2JJ2 - chains D and G of the 7 polymer chains in the assembly; structure by X-ray diffraction, 2.40 A resolution.

[Chain D]
Protein: ATP synthase subunit beta
From: Bos taurus
Notes: EC 3.6.1.34
UniProtKB: P00829 (ATPB_BOVIN); residues -3 to 478 here correspond to UniProt positions 47-528 (UniProt number = residue number + 50)
Sequence (482 residues; each row starts with the number of its first residue; numbers below 1 keep their minus sign (Ala-3 is residue -3)):
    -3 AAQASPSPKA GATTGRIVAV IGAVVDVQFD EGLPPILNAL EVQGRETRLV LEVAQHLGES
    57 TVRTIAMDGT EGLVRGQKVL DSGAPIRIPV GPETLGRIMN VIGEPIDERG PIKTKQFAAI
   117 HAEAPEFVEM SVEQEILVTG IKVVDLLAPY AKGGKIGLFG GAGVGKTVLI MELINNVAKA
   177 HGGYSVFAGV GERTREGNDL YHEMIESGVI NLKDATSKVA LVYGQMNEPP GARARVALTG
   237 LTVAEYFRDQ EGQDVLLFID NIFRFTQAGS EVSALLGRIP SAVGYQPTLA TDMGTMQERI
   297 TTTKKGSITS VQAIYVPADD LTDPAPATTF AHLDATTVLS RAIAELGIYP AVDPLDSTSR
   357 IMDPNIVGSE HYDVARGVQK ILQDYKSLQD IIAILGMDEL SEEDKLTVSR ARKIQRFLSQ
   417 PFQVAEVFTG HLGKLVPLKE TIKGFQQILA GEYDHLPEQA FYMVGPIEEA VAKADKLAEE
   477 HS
Disordered / not traced: -3 to 8, 476-478
Ion coordination: Mg2+: Thr163 (together with ADP)
Residues lining bound ligands:
  - ADP (adenosine-5'-diphosphate): Gly157, Ala158, Gly159, Val160, Gly161, Lys162, Thr163, Val164, Tyr345, Pro346, Phe418, Ala421, Phe424, Thr425
  - AMP-PNP (ANP; phosphoaminophosphonic acid-adenylate ester): Ser355, Tyr368, Arg372
Curated features (UniProtKB/Swiss-Prot):
  - binding site (ADP): Gly159, Val160, Gly161, Lys162, Thr163, Val164
  - binding site (ATP): Gly159, Gly161, Lys162, Thr163, Val164, Arg189
  - binding site (phosphate): Gly159, Val160, Gly161, Lys162, Thr163
  - binding site (Mg(2+)): Thr163, Glu188
  - modified residue: Lys74 (N6-acetyllysine), Lys111 (N6-acetyllysine), Lys148 (N6-acetyllysine), Lys209 (N6-acetyllysine), Lys214 (N6-acetyllysine), Thr262 (Phosphothreonine), Ser365 (Phosphoserine), Lys376 (N6-acetyllysine), Ser383 (Phosphoserine), Lys430 (N6-acetyllysine), Lys435 (N6-acetyllysine), Lys472 (N6-acetyllysine)
  - glycosylation: Ser56 (O-linked (GlcNAc) serine)

[Chain G]
Protein: ATP synthase gamma chain
From: Bos taurus
Notes: EC 3.6.1.34
UniProtKB: P05631 (ATPG_BOVIN); residues 1-272 here correspond to UniProt positions 26-297 (UniProt number = residue number + 25)
Sequence (272 residues; numbered 1 to 272; the number before each row is that of its first residue):
     1 ATLKDITRRL KSIKNIQKIT KSMKMVAAAK YARAERELKP ARVYGVGSLA LYEKADIKTP
    61 EDKKKHLIIG VSSDRGLCGA IHSSVAKQMK SEAANLAAAG KEVKIIGVGD KIRSILHRTH
   121 SDQFLVTFKE VGRRPPTFGD ASVIALELLN SGYEFDEGSI IFNRFRSVIS YKTEEKPIFS
   181 LDTISSAESM SIYDDIDADV LRNYQEYSLA NIIYYSLKES TTSEQSARMT AMDNASKNAS
   241 EMIDKLTLTF NRTRQAVITK ELIEIISGAA AL
Disordered / not traced: 48-71, 90-105, 116-128, 141-160, 174-205
Residues lining bound ligands: 3,5,7,3',4'-pentahydroxyflavone (QUE): Ala256, Thr259, Lys260, Ile263, Glu264
Curated features (UniProtKB/Swiss-Prot):
  - modified residue: Lys14 (N6-acetyllysine), Lys24 (N6-succinyllysine), Lys30 (N6-acetyllysine), Lys90 (N6-acetyllysine), Ser121 (Phosphoserine), Lys129 (N6-acetyllysine), Lys172 (N6-acetyllysine), Lys245 (N6-succinyllysine)

[Interface between chain D and chain G]
Pairs across the interface - 22 pairs, chain D then chain G:
  Ala270(D) with Leu272(G)
  Gly273(D) with Leu272(G)
  Arg274(D) with Leu272(G)
  Ile275(D) with Ala269(G), hydrophobic; Leu272(G)
  Pro276(D) with Ile265(G); Gly268(G); Ala269(G)
  Ala278(D) with Glu261(G)
  Val279(D) with Glu261(G)
  Asp386(D) with Arg8(G), salt bridge; Ser12(G); Ile16(G)
  Ile387(D) with Asn15(G); Ile19(G), hydrophobic
  Ile390(D) with Ile16(G), hydrophobic
  Leu391(D) with Ile19(G), hydrophobic; Thr20(G); Leu77(G)
  Glu395(D) with Met23(G); Arg75(G), salt bridge; Gly76(G)
Also at the interface, not in a pair above, chain D (13 interface residues in all): Ser277
Also at the interface, not in a pair above, chain G (18 interface residues in all): Arg133, Met232, Glu264

[In short]
The interface between chain D and chain G involves 13 residues on one side and 18 on the other; the contacts
include 2 salt bridges. Among the polar pairs are Asp386(D)-Arg8(G) and Glu395(D)-Arg75(G). Chain D binds
AMP-PNP and ADP. Bound to chain G: 3,5,7,3',4'-pentahydroxyflavone.
Chain D is ATP synthase subunit beta and chain G is ATP synthase gamma chain, both from Bos taurus; the
structure, The Structure of F1-ATPase inhibited by quercetin, was determined by X-ray diffraction together
with 2JIZ and 2JJ1 from the same study.
